PDB entry 1IKX | X-ray diffraction, 2.80 A resolution | chains A and B

# Chain A
Name: Pol polyprotein
From: Human immunodeficiency virus 1
Notes: EC 2.7.7.49
Reference sequence: P03366 (POL_HV1B1); residues 1-560 here correspond to UniProt positions 168-727 (UniProt number = residue number + 167)
Sequence (560 residues; numbered 1 to 560; the number before each row is that of its first residue):
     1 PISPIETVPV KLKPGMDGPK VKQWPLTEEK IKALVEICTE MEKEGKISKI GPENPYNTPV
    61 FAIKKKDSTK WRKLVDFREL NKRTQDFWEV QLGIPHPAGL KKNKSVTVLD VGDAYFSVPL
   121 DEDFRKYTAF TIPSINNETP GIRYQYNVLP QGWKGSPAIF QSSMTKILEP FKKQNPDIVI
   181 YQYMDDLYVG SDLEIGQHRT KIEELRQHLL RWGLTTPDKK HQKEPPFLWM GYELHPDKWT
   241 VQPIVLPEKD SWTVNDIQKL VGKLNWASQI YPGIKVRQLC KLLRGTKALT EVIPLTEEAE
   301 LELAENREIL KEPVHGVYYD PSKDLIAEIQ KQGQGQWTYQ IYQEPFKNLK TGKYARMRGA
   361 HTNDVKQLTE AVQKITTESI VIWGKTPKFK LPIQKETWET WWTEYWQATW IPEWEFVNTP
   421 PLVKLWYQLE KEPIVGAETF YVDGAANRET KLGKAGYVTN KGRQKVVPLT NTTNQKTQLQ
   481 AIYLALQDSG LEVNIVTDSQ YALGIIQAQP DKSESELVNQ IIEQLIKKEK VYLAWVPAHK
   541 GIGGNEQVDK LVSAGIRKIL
Unresolved in the structure: 558-560
Sequence notes: engineered mutation N103 (Lys270 in P03366), Q478 (Glu645 in P03366)
Small-molecule neighbours: PNU (6-chloro-2-(1-furo[2,3-c]pyridin-5-yl-ethylsulfanyl)-pyrimidin-4-ylamine): P95, L100, K101, K102, N103, V106, V179, I180, Y181, Y188, V189, G190, F227, W229, L234, H235, P236, Y318

# Chain B
Name: Pol polyprotein
From: Human immunodeficiency virus 1
Notes: EC 2.7.7.49
Reference sequence: P03366 (POL_HV1B1); residues 1001-1427 here correspond to UniProt positions 168-594 (UniProt number = residue number - 833)
Sequence (427 residues; each row starts with the number of its first residue):
  1001 PISPIETVPV KLKPGMDGPK VKQWPLTEEK IKALVEICTE MEKEGKISKI GPENPYNTPV
  1061 FAIKKKDSTK WRKLVDFREL NKRTQDFWEV QLGIPHPAGL KKNKSVTVLD VGDAYFSVPL
  1121 DEDFRKYTAF TIPSINNETP GIRYQYNVLP QGWKGSPAIF QSSMTKILEP FKKQNPDIVI
  1181 YQYMDDLYVG SDLEIGQHRT KIEELRQHLL RWGLTTPDKK HQKEPPFLWM GYELHPDKWT
  1241 VQPIVLPEKD SWTVNDIQKL VGKLNWASQI YPGIKVRQLC KLLRGTKALT EVIPLTEEAE
  1301 LELAENREIL KEPVHGVYYD PSKDLIAEIQ KQGQGQWTYQ IYQEPFKNLK TGKYARMRGA
  1361 HTNDVKQLTE AVQKITTESI VIWGKTPKFK LPIQKETWET WWTEYWQATW IPEWEFVNTP
  1421 PLVKLWY
Sequence notes: engineered mutation N1103 (Lys270 in P03366)

# How chain A and chain B interact
Contacting residue pairs - 102 pairs, chain A then chain B:
  V8(A) with E1053(B)
  P9(A) with E1053(B)
  Q85(A) with E1053(B), hydrogen bond (side chain-backbone)
  D86(A) with K1020(B), salt bridge; E1053(B); P1055(B)
  F87(A) with P1052(B)
  W88(A) with P1052(B), hydrogen bond (backbone-backbone); N1054(B); N1057(B); T1131(B); R1143(B)
  G93(A) with N1137(B)
  I94(A) with N1137(B)
  P95(A) with N1136(B); N1137(B)
  H96(A) with N1136(B), hydrogen bond (backbone-side chain)
  G99(A) with N1136(B); E1138(B)
  L100(A) with N1136(B); E1138(B)
  K101(A) with E1138(B), salt bridge
  A158(A) with P1052(B), hydrophobic
  S162(A) with P1052(B)
  T165(A) with P1140(B)
  E169(A) with K1049(B), salt bridge
  Y181(A) with N1137(B); E1138(B)
  Q182(A) with P1140(B)
  R358(A) with Q1394(B); E1396(B), salt bridge
  E370(A) with Q1394(B)
  Q373(A) with E1396(B); T1397(B), hydrogen bond; T1400(B), hydrogen bond; W1401(B), hydrogen bond
  T376(A) with W1401(B)
  T377(A) with T1400(B)
  I380(A) with L1026(B); T1027(B)
  V381(A) with P1025(B), hydrophobic; I1135(B); N1136(B), hydrogen bond (backbone-backbone)
  I382(A) with I1135(B); N1136(B)
  W383(A) with I1135(B)
  G384(A) with T1027(B); E1028(B), hydrogen bond (backbone-backbone); I1135(B)
  T386(A) with W1401(B)
  W402(A) with K1331(B), hydrogen bond (backbone-side chain); T1362(B); D1364(B), hydrogen bond
  Y405(A) with K1331(B), hydrogen bond (backbone-side chain)
  W406(A) with K1331(B); N1418(B); T1419(B)
  Q407(A) with K1331(B), hydrogen bond (backbone-side chain); P1392(B); I1393(B); Q1394(B)
  A408(A) with D1364(B); L1368(B), hydrophobic; P1392(B), hydrogen bond (backbone-backbone); I1393(B)
  T409(A) with D1364(B), hydrogen bond (backbone-side chain)
  W410(A) with N1363(B); V1365(B), hydrophobic
  P412(A) with W1401(B), hydrophobic
  P433(A) with N1255(B)
  I434(A) with T1290(B)
  V435(A) with T1290(B)
  T439(A) with A1288(B); L1289(B), hydrogen bond (side chain-backbone)
  Y441(A) with Q1258(B); K1287(B), hydrogen bond (side chain-backbone)
  T459(A) with T1286(B)
  N460(A) with T1286(B); K1287(B); A1288(B)
  N494(A) with L1289(B)
  V496(A) with Q1258(B); L1289(B), hydrophobic
  Q500(A) with P1420(B)
  L503(A) with P1421(B), hydrophobic
  G504(A) with P1421(B)
  Q507(A) with P1421(B)
  Y532(A) with N1255(B), hydrogen bond
  V536(A) with Q1258(B)
  P537(A) with N1265(B)
  K540(A) with N1265(B); C1280(B)
  G541(A) with R1284(B), hydrogen bond (backbone-side chain)
  I542(A) with V1261(B), hydrophobic; L1283(B), hydrophobic
  G543(A) with L1283(B), hydrogen bond (backbone-backbone); R1284(B); G1285(B)
  G544(A) with G1285(B), hydrogen bond (backbone-backbone); T1286(B)
  E546(A) with R1284(B), salt bridge
  Q547(A) with T1286(B)
Other interface residues (no listed pair), chain A (69 interface residues in all): L92, I159, K172, I180, T403, G436, V458, A534
Other interface residues (no listed pair), chain B (57 interface residues in all): Y1056, T1139, G1262, W1266, G1333, W1337, R1356, Y1405, V1417

# Summary
69 residues of chain A and 57 residues of chain B are in contact; the contacts include 20 hydrogen bonds and 5
salt bridges. Polar pairs include D86(A)-K1020(B), K101(A)-E1138(B) and E169(A)-K1049(B). Ligands of chain A:
compound PNU.
Chain A is Pol polyprotein and chain B is Pol polyprotein, both from Human immunodeficiency virus 1; the
structure, K103N Mutant HIV-1 Reverse Transcriptase in Complex with the Inhibitor PNU142721, was determined by
X-ray diffraction together with 1IKV, 1IKW and 1IKY from the same study.
